Entry 8JQ0 (X-ray diffraction, 2.90 A resolution); this record covers chains A and C of the 3 polymer chains in the assembly.

== Chain A ==
Protein: HKR3 protein
From: Homo sapiens
UniProtKB: Q6LCP1 (Q6LCP1_HUMAN); residues 548-620 here correspond to UniProt positions 303-375 (UniProt number = residue number - 245)
Amino-acid sequence (73 residues; row label = number of the first residue in the row):
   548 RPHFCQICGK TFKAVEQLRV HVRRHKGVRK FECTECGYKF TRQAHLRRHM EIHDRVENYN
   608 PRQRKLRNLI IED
Unresolved in the structure: 548-549, 617-620
Bound ions: Zn2+ site 1: Cys552, Cys555, His568, His572; Zn2+ site 2: Cys580, Cys583, His596, His600

== Chain C ==
Molecule: 16-nt DNA strand
Sequence (16 nucleotides; numbered 1 to 16; the number before each row is that of its first residue):
     1 GTGATCCCTC ACTTGT

== Interface between chain A and chain C ==
Pairs across the interface - 13 pairs, chain A then chain C:
  Arg570(A) - DG1(C)  sugar contact
  Arg570(A) - DT2(C)  salt bridge to the phosphate
  Lys577(A) - DT2(C)  salt bridge to the phosphate
  Phe578(A) - DG3(C)  phosphate contact
  Arg589(A) - DT5(C)  base contact
  Gln590(A) - DA4(C)  phosphate contact
  Ala591(A) - DT5(C)  base contact
  Arg594(A) - DA4(C)  salt bridge to the phosphate
  Arg594(A) - DT5(C)  salt bridge to the phosphate
  Arg609(A) - DT13(C)  phosphate contact
  Lys612(A) - DC12(C)  salt bridge to the phosphate
  Arg614(A) - DT9(C)  hydrogen bond to the base
  Arg614(A) - DC10(C)  hydrogen bond to the base
Other interface residues (no listed pair), chain A (11 interface residues in all): Arg611
Other interface residues (no listed pair), chain C (10 interface residues in all): DC6

== Overview ==
11 residues of chain A and 10 residues of chain C are in contact; the contacts include 2 hydrogen bonds and 5
salt bridges. Polar contacts include Arg614(A)-DT9(C), Arg614(A)-DC10(C) and Arg570(A)-DT2(C). Cys552(A),
Cys555(A), His568(A) and His572(A) form the Zn2+ site 1.
Here chain A is HKR3 protein (Homo sapiens) and chain C is a 16-nt DNA strand. Entry 8JQ0 (Crystal structure
of ZBTB48 ZF10-11-C in complex with CIITA promoter) was determined by X-ray diffraction.
